PDB entry 6AS7 | X-ray diffraction, 2.95 A resolution | chains A and B of the 3 polymer chains in the assembly

== Chain A ==
Molecule: DNA polymerase alpha catalytic subunit
Source organism: Homo sapiens
Notes: EC 2.7.7.7
UniProt: P09884 (DPOLA_HUMAN); numbering as in UniProt (aligned over 336-1257)
Sequence (922 residues; each row starts with the number of its first residue):
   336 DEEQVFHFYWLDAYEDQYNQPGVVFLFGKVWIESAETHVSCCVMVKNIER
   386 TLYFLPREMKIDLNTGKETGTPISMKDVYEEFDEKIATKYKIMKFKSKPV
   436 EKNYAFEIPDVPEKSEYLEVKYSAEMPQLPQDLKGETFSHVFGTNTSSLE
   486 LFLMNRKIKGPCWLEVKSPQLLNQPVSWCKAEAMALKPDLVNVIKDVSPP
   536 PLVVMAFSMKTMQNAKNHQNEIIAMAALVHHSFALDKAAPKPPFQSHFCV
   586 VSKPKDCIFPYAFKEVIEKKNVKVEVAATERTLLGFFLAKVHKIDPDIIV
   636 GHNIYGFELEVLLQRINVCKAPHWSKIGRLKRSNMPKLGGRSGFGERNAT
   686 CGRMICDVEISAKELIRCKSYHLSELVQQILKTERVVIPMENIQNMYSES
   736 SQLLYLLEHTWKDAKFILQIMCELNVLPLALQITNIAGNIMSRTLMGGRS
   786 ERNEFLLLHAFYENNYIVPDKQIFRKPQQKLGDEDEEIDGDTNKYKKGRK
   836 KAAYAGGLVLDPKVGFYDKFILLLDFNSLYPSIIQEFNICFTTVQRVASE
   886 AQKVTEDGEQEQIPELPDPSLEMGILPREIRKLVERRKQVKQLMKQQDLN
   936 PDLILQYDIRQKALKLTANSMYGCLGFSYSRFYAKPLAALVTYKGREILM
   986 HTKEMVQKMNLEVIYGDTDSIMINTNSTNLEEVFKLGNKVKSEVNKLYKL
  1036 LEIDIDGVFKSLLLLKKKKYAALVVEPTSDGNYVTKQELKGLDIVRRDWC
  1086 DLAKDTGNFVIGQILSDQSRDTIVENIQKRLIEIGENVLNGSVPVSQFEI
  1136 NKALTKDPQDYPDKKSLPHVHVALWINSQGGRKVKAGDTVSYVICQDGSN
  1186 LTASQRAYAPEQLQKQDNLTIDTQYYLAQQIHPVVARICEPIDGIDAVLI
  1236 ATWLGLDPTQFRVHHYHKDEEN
Not modelled in the structure: 336-337, 674-677, 810-833, 883-895, 1249-1257
Construct notes: engineered mutation Ala516 (Val in P09884)
Ion coordination: Mg2+ site 1: Asp860, Phe861, Asp1004 (together with 2'-deoxycytidine-5'-triphosphate); Mg2+ site 2: Asp860, Asp1004 (together with 2'-deoxycytidine-5'-triphosphate)
Ligand contacts: 2'-deoxycytidine-5'-triphosphate: Asp860, Phe861, Asn862, Ser863, Leu864, Tyr865, Pro866, Lys950, Asn954, Tyr957, Thr1003, Asp1004
UniProt features mapped onto this chain:
  - modified residue: Thr406 (Phosphothreonine), Lys970 (N6-succinyllysine)
Reported in the primary citation:
  - catalytic residues: Asp860, Asp1004
  - Mg2+ coordination: Asp860, Phe861, Asp1004
  - binding site for 2'-deoxycytidine-5'-triphosphate: Ser863, Leu864, Tyr865, Pro866, Lys950, Asn954, Tyr957, Thr1003
  - specificity-determining residues: Tyr865
  - mutagenesis - R922Q, K950S: decreased catalytic activity on Mg2+
  - contacts within the chain: Phe861-Leu864 (hydrophobic contact), Leu864-Tyr865 (hydrophobic contact), Leu864-Ile868 (hydrophobic contact), Leu570-Gln941 (hydrogen bond), Leu764-Ile944, Leu864-Ile983 (hydrophobic contact), Leu864-Leu1036 (hydrophobic contact), Arg1081-Asp1083 (hydrogen bond)
  - conformationally variable residues (order/disorder transition, side-chain flip): Gly674 to Ser677, Arg810 to Gly833, Ala883 to Gln895, Ile944
  - binding site for the 13-nt DNA strand: Arg834
  - binding site for the 11-nt DNA strand (chain B): Lys1053, Arg1081, Arg1082
  - mutagenesis - R922Q, K950S: increased catalytic activity on manganese

== Chain B ==
Molecule: 11-nt DNA strand
Sequence (11 nucleotides; row label = number of the first residue in the row):
     1 GCCTGGAGCGC
Ion coordination: Co2+ near DG5 (its only coordinating residue here)

== Chain A / chain B interface ==
Pairs across the interface (16):
  Arg834(A) - DG8(B)  hydrogen bond to the base
  Arg834(A) - DC9(B)  base contact
  Asp1002(A) - DC11(B)  sugar contact
  Lys1053(A) - DG10(B)  sugar contact
  Tyr1055(A) - DC11(B)  hydrogen bond to the phosphate
  Lys1075(A) - DG10(B)  phosphate contact
  Lys1075(A) - DC11(B)  salt bridge to the phosphate
  Gly1076(A) - DC9(B)  phosphate contact
  Gly1076(A) - DG10(B)  hydrogen bond to the phosphate
  Arg1081(A) - DA7(B)  base contact
  Arg1081(A) - DG8(B)  hydrogen bond to the base
  Arg1081(A) - DC9(B)  phosphate contact
  Arg1082(A) - DG8(B)  salt bridge to the phosphate
  Arg1082(A) - DC9(B)  phosphate contact
  Asp1083(A) - DG8(B)  sugar contact
  Thr1140(A) - DA7(B)  phosphate contact
Other interface residues (no listed pair), chain A (14 interface residues in all): Thr1003, Leu1074, Val1080, Ala1138

== In short ==
14 residues of chain A and 5 residues of chain B are in contact; the contacts include 4 hydrogen bonds and 2
salt bridges. Among the polar pairs are Arg834(A)-DG8(B), Arg1081(A)-DG8(B) and Tyr1055(A)-DC11(B). Bound to
chain A: 2'-deoxycytidine-5'-triphosphate. From the paper: catalytic residues Asp860(A) and Asp1004(A); R922Q
and K950S of chain A reduce catalytic activity on Mg2+.
Chain A is DNA polymerase alpha catalytic subunit (Homo sapiens) and chain B is an 11-nt DNA strand; the
structure, Crystal structure of the catalytic core of human DNA polymerase alpha in ternary complex with an
..., was determined by X-ray diffraction.
